6ZY9 - chains I and J of the 12 polymer chains in the assembly; structure by electron microscopy, 3.30 A resolution.

# Chain I (and J)
Molecule: YrbD protein
From: Escherichia coli B185
Notes: chain J of this document is another copy of the same molecule, construct and numbering; everything in this record applies to it too
UniProtKB: D6IEA5 (D6IEA5_ECOLX); residue numbers follow UniProt; this construct covers 1-183
Amino-acid sequence (183 residues; each row starts with the number of its first residue):
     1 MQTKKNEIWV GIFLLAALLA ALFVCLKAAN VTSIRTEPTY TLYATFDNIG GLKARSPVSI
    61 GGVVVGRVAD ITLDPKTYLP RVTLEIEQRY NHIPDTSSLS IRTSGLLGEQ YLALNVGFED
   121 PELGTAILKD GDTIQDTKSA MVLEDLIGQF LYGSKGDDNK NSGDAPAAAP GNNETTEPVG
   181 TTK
Unresolved in the structure: 1, 28-39, 119-126, 153-183 (chain J: 1, 33-37, 116-125, 153-183)
Reported in the primary citation:
  - mutagenesis - L143E, I147E, Y152E: decreased growth in response to chlorpromazine
  - mutagenesis - I147E: decreased stability in response to SDS
  - mutagenesis - F150E: unchanged growth in response to cellular survivability

# Interface between chain I and chain J
Pairs across the interface (17; chain I residue first):
  Gly61(I) with Asp47(J); Asn48(J); Ile49(J), hydrogen bond (backbone-backbone); Pro80(J)
  Gly62(I) with Ile49(J)
  Tyr90(I) with Leu73(J), hydrophobic; Tyr78(J)
  Asn91(I) with Tyr78(J), hydrogen bond (backbone-side chain)
  His92(I) with Tyr78(J), hydrogen bond (backbone-side chain)
  Ile101(I) with Glu144(J)
  Arg102(I) with Val142(J); Glu144(J)
  Leu106(I) with Leu106(J); Leu107(J); Leu143(J)
  Met141(I) with Glu144(J)
  Phe150(I) with Leu151(J), hydrophobic
Interface residues without a listed pair, chain I (16 interface residues in all): Ile60, Val63, Val65, Ile93, Leu107, Leu146
Interface residues without a listed pair, chain J (16 interface residues in all): Gly50, Ile71, Ile147, Phe150

# Overview
The chain I/chain J interface involves 16 residues from each chain, with 3 hydrogen bonds. Polar pairs include
Asn91(I)-Tyr78(J), His92(I)-Tyr78(J) and Gly61(I)-Ile49(J). From the paper: L143E, I147E and Y152E of chain I
reduce growth in response to chlorpromazine; I147E of chain I reduces stability in response to SDS.
Both chains are YrbD protein (Escherichia coli B185). Entry 6ZY9 (Cryo-EM structure of MlaFEDB in complex with
AMP-PNP) was determined by electron microscopy (same publication as 6ZY2, 6ZY3 and 6ZY4).
